Entry 8RFJ (electron microscopy, 3.18 A resolution); this record covers chains D and I of the 12 polymer chains in the assembly.

== Chain D ==
Protein: CRISPR type AFERR-associated protein Csf2
Organism: Pseudomonas oleovorans
UniProt: A0A379PIR9 (A0A379PIR9_PSEOL); residue numbers follow UniProt; this construct covers 1-347
Sequence (347 residues; each row starts with the number of its first residue):
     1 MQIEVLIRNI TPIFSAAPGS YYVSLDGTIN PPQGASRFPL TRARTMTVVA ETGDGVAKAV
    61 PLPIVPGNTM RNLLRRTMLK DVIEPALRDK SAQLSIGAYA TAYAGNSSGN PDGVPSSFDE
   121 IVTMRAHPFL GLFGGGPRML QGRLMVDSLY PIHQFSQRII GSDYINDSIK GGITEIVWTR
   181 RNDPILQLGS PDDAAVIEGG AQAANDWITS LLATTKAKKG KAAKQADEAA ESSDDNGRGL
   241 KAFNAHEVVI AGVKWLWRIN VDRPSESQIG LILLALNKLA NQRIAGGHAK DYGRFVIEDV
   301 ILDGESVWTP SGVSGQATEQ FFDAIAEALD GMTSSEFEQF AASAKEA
Unresolved in the structure: 217-237, 346-347

== Chain I ==
Molecule: Target strand (TS-)DNA
Sequence (61 nucleotides; numbered -47 to 13; the number before each row is that of its first residue; numbers below 1 keep their minus sign (DC-47 is residue -47)):
   -47 CGGTCGGGTC ATACGTCGCG TCTCGAATCT GATGCGTAAC TTGGATGCTT CGTGCGTGAT
    13 G
Unresolved in the structure: -47 to -31, 10-13

== Interface between chain D and chain I ==
Residue-residue contacts (23):
  Arg37(D) - DC-24(I)  sugar contact
  Phe38(D) - DT-25(I)  base contact
  Phe38(D) - DC-24(I)  sugar contact
  Pro39(D) - DG-23(I)  sugar contact
  Gly109(D) - DA-16(I)  sugar contact
  Asn110(D) - DA-16(I)  hydrogen bond to the phosphate
  Asn110(D) - DT-15(I)  hydrogen bond to the phosphate
  Pro111(D) - DA-16(I)  base contact
  Pro111(D) - DT-15(I)  sugar contact
  Gly113(D) - DG-14(I)  sugar contact
  Arg181(D) - DG-23(I)  base contact
  Arg238(D) - DT-25(I)  phosphate contact
  Arg238(D) - DC-24(I)  salt bridge to the phosphate
  Arg238(D) - DG-23(I)  sugar contact
  Arg238(D) - DA-22(I)  sugar contact
  Lys241(D) - DC-26(I)  phosphate contact
  Lys241(D) - DT-25(I)  phosphate contact
  Lys241(D) - DC-24(I)  phosphate contact
  Ala242(D) - DT-25(I)  phosphate contact
  Ala242(D) - DC-24(I)  phosphate contact
  Ala242(D) - DG-23(I)  base contact
  Phe243(D) - DT-25(I)  base contact
  Asn244(D) - DG-23(I)  hydrogen bond to the base

== Summary ==
13 residues of chain D and 8 residues of chain I are in contact; the contacts include 3 hydrogen bonds and 1
salt bridge. Among the polar pairs are Asn244(D)-DG-23(I), Asn110(D)-DA-16(I) and Asn110(D)-DT-15(I).
Chain D is CRISPR type AFERR-associated protein Csf2 (Pseudomonas oleovorans) and chain I is Target strand
(TS-)DNA; the structure, DNA bound type IV-A1 CRISPR effector complex with the DinG helicase from P.
oleovorans, was determined by electron microscopy, deposited together with 8RC2, 8RC3, 8S35, 8S36 and 8S37.
